PDB entry 5Z1N | X-ray diffraction, 1.95 A resolution | chain A

[Chain A]
Protein: G-protein interacting protein 1
Source organism: Dictyostelium discoideum
Notes: fragment: ligand binding domain
UniProtKB: Q55BQ2 (Q55BQ2_DICDI); residue numbers follow UniProt; this construct covers 146-310
Sequence (168 residues; each row starts with the number of its first residue):
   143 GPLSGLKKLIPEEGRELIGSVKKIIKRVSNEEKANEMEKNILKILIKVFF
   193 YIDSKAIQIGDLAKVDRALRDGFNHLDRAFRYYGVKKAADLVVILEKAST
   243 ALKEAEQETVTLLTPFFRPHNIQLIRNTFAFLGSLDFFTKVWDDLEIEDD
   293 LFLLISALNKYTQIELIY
Unresolved in the structure: 143-144
Sequence notes: expression tag (143-145)
Bound ions: Na+ near D203 (its only coordinating residue here)
What the authors report for this chain:
  - contacts within the chain: D208-R212 (hydrogen bond), D208-L308 (backbone contact), R212-T304 (hydrogen bond)
  - conformationally variable residues (loop rearrangement, side-chain flip): D286 to D291, E307
  - mutagenesis - I166W, V190W, L211W, L300W, I306W: decreased signaling in response to cAMP
  - mutagenesis - D208A: decreased binding to G proteins
  - mutagenesis - D208A: decreased signaling
  - mutagenesis - D208A, E307A: decreased localization

[In short]
From the paper: I166W, V190W and L211W, among others, reduce signaling in response to cAMP; conformational
variability at D286 and E307; 7 substitutions were tested in all.
Chain A is G-protein interacting protein 1 (Dictyostelium discoideum); the structure, Crystal structure of C
terminal region of G-protein interacting protein 1 (Gip1) from Dictyostelium discoideum, was determined by
X-ray diffraction together with 5Z39 from the same study.
